Entry 5TRR (X-ray diffraction, 3.10 A resolution); this record covers chains J and W of the 28 polymer chains in the assembly.

[Chain J (and W)]
Molecule: Proteasome subunit beta
Source organism: Mycobacterium tuberculosis
Notes: EC 3.4.25.1; chain W of this document is another copy of the same molecule, construct and numbering; everything in this record applies to it too
UniProtKB: A5U4D6 (PSB_MYCTA); residues 1-234 here correspond to UniProt positions 58-291 (UniProt number = residue number + 57)
Chain sequence (240 residues; row label = number of the first residue in the row):
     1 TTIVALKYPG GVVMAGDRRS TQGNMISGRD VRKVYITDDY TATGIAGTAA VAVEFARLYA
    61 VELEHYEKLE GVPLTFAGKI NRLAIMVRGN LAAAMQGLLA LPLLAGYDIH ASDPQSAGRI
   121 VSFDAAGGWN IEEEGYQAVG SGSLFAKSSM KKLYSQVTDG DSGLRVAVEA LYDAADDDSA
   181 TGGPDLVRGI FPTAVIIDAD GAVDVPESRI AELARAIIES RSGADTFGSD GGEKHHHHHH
Not modelled in the structure: 223-240 (chain W: 224-240)
Differences from the reference sequence: expression tag (235-240)
Residues lining bound ligands:
  - 7HY (N,N-diethyl-N~2~-(3-phenylpropanoyl)-L-asparaginyl-N-[(naphthalen-1-yl)methyl]-L-alaninamide), molecule 1: T1, R19, S20, T21, Q22, S27, V31, R32, K33, I45, A46, G47, T48, A49, A52, V53, L98
  - 7HY, molecule 2: L91, M95, S122, F123, D124, A125, A126, G128, W129, N130
Reported in the primary citation:
  - binding site for 7HY: S20, T21, Q22, S27, G47, A49, L91, M95, L98, D124, A125, A126
  - catalytic residues: T1 (citing earlier work)
  - specificity-determining residues: S20, Q22, S27, A125 (proposed by the authors, not directly observed)

[Chain J / chain W interface]
Contacting residue pairs (28):
  N24(J) with D178(W); S179(W), hydrogen bond (backbone-backbone); A180(W)
  M25(J) with D177(W)
  I26(J) with D176(W); D177(W), hydrogen bond (backbone-backbone); S179(W)
  R29(J) with D176(W); D177(W), salt bridge
  Y172(J) with V187(W)
  D176(J) with I26(W); R29(W), salt bridge; R188(W), salt bridge
  D177(J) with M25(W); I26(W), hydrogen bond (backbone-backbone); R29(W), salt bridge
  D178(J) with N24(W)
  S179(J) with N24(W), hydrogen bond (side chain-backbone); I26(W); S179(W)
  A180(J) with N24(W)
  V187(J) with Y172(W); I218(W), hydrophobic; R221(W); S222(W)
  R188(J) with D176(W), salt bridge
  I218(J) with V187(W), hydrophobic
  R221(J) with V187(W)
Also at the interface, not in a pair above, chain J (18 interface residues in all): R19, G23, F145, S222
Also at the interface, not in a pair above, chain W (20 interface residues in all): R19, G23, S141, F145, A175

[Summary]
18 residues of chain J face 20 of chain W across their interface, with 4 hydrogen bonds and 5 salt bridges.
Polar pairs include R29(J)-D177(W), D176(J)-R29(W) and D176(J)-R188(W). Ligands of chain J: compound 7HY. The
paper reports the catalytic residue T1(J); a binding site for 7HY at S20(J), T21(J) and Q22(J) among others.
Chain J and chain W are both Proteasome subunit beta (Mycobacterium tuberculosis); the structure, Structure of
Mycobacterium tuberculosis proteasome in complex with N,C-capped dipeptide PKS2169, was determined by X-ray
diffraction, deposited together with 5THO, 5TRG, 5TRS, 5TRY and 5TS0.
